7YB3 - chain A; structure by X-ray diffraction, 1.80 A resolution.

# Chain A
Name: Cysteine desulfurase SufS
Organism: Bacillus subtilis subsp. subtilis str. 168
Notes: EC 2.8.1.7
UniProtKB: O32164 (SUFS_BACSU); residue numbers follow UniProt; this construct covers 1-406
Chain sequence (419 residues; numbered -2 to 416; the number before each row is that of its first residue; numbers below 1 keep their minus sign (Met-2 is residue -2)):
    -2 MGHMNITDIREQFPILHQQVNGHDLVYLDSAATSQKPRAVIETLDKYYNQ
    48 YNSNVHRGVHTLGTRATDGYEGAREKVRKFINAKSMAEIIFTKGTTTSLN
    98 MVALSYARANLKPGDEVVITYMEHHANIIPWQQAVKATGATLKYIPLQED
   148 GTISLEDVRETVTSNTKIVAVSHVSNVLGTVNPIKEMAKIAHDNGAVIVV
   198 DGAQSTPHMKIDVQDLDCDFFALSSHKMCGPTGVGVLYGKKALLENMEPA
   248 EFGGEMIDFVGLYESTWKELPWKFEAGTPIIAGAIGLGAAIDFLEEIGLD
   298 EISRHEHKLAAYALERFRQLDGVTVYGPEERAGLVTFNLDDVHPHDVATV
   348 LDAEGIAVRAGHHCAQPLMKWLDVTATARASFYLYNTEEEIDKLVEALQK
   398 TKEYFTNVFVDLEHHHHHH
Not modelled in the structure: -2 to 0, 406-416
Sequence notes: expression tag (-2 to 0, 407-416)
Modified / non-standard residues: Lys224 ((2S)-2-amino-6-[[3-hydroxy-2-methyl-5-(phosphonooxymethyl)pyridin-4-yl]methylideneamino]hexanoic acid; LLP)
Curated features (UniProtKB/Swiss-Prot):
  - active site: Cys361 (Cysteine persulfide intermediate)
  - modified residue: Lys224 (N6-(pyridoxal phosphate)lysine)
  - mutagenesis: Cys361 (C361A: Loss of cysteine desulfurase activity, still binds SufU and Cys)
Covalent attachments: D-cysteine (DCY) linked to Lys224
Ligand contacts: D-cysteine (DCY): Ala28, Ala29, Asn51, His121, Asn173, His223, Thr275, Arg356, Cys361, Arg376

# In short
D-cysteine is covalently linked to Lys224. Curated annotation (UniProt) lists active-site residue Cys361 and
one mutagenesis site.
Chain A is Cysteine desulfurase SufS (Bacillus subtilis subsp. subtilis str. 168); the structure, SufS with
D-cysteine for 1 min, was determined by X-ray diffraction together with 7XEK, 7XEL and 7XEN from the same
study.
